PDB entry 8W1P | electron microscopy, 3.50 A resolution | chains F and R of the 12 polymer chains in the assembly

# Chain F
Protein: Cas7
From: Selenomonas sp
Sequence (335 residues; numbered 1 to 335; the number before each row is that of its first residue):
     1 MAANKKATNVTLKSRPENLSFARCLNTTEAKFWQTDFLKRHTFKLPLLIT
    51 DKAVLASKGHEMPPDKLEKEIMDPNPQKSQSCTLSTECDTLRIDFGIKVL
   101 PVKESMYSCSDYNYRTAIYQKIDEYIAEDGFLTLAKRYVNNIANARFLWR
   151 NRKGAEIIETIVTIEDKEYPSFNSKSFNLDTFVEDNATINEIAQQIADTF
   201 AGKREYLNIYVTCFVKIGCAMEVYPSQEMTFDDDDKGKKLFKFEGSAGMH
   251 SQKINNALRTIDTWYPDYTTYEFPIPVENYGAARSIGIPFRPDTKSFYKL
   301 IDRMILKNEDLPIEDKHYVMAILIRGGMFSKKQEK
Unresolved in the structure: 1-11, 53-78, 333-335
Reported in the primary citation:
  - binding site for crRNA (chain R): Trp-149

# Chain R
Molecule: crRNA
Sequence (61 nucleotides; numbered 1 to 61; the number before each row is that of its first residue):
     1 UUUAGAAGGAGAAGUCAUUUAAUAAGGCCACUGUUAAAAAGUGUACCGCC
    51 GGAUAGGCGGU

# Chain F / chain R interface
Contacting residue pairs - 34 pairs, chain F then chain R:
  Ser-20(F) / U35(R)  hydrogen bond to the base
  Phe-21(F) / U35(R)  hydrogen bond to the sugar
  Phe-21(F) / A36(R)  sugar contact
  Ala-22(F) / U35(R)  phosphate contact
  Ala-22(F) / A36(R)  phosphate contact
  Arg-23(F) / A36(R)  salt bridge to the phosphate
  Arg-23(F) / A37(R)  salt bridge to the phosphate
  Ser-79(F) / G43(R)  hydrogen bond to the base
  Tyr-107(F) / U34(R)  sugar contact
  Tyr-107(F) / U35(R)  sugar contact
  Trp-149(F) / A38(R)  base contact
  Ser-226(F) / A40(R)  phosphate contact
  Gln-227(F) / A39(R)  hydrogen bond to the sugar
  Gln-227(F) / A40(R)  hydrogen bond to the phosphate
  Glu-228(F) / A39(R)  base contact
  Met-229(F) / A39(R)  sugar contact
  Lys-238(F) / G43(R)  salt bridge to the phosphate
  His-250(F) / A39(R)  phosphate contact
  Gln-252(F) / A39(R)  hydrogen bond to the phosphate
  Lys-253(F) / A38(R)  sugar contact
  Lys-253(F) / A39(R)  phosphate contact
  Lys-253(F) / A40(R)  salt bridge to the phosphate
  Asn-255(F) / A37(R)  hydrogen bond to the phosphate
  Asn-256(F) / A38(R)  base contact
  Arg-259(F) / A38(R)  salt bridge to the phosphate
  Glu-278(F) / A38(R)  phosphate contact
  Arg-284(F) / A38(R)  salt bridge to the phosphate
  Ser-285(F) / A38(R)  base contact
  Arg-325(F) / A36(R)  hydrogen bond to the sugar
  Gly-326(F) / A36(R)  sugar contact
  Gly-327(F) / U35(R)  hydrogen bond to the sugar
  Gly-327(F) / A36(R)  sugar contact
  Met-328(F) / U35(R)  hydrogen bond to the base
  Met-328(F) / A36(R)  base contact
Interface residues without a listed pair, chain F (26 interface residues in all): Thr-230

# Summary
Chain F and chain R form an interface of 26 and 8 residues respectively; the contacts include 10 hydrogen
bonds and 6 salt bridges. Among the polar pairs are Ser-20(F)/U35(R), Ser-79(F)/G43(R) and Met-328(F)/U35(R).
The paper reports a binding site for crRNA (chain R) at Trp-149(F).
Here chain F is Cas7 (Selenomonas sp) and chain R is crRNA. Entry 8W1P (Structure of Selenomonas sp. Cascade
(SsCascade)) was determined by electron microscopy.
